PDB entry 4F9B | X-ray diffraction, 2.50 A resolution | chains A and B

[Chain A]
Protein: Cell division cycle 7-related protein kinase
Source organism: Homo sapiens
Notes: EC 2.7.11.1
Reference sequence: O00311 (CDC7_HUMAN); the construct lacks a stretch of the UniProt sequence and is renumbered around it, so the offset changes along the chain: 37-220 = UniProt 37-220; 353-359 = UniProt 221-227; 360-466 = UniProt 360-466; 513-529 = UniProt 467-483; 1 more segments
Amino-acid sequence (361 residues; numbered 36 to 574; 178 numbers in that range are skipped by the numbering (no residue carries them; nothing is unmodelled there); the number before each row is that of its first residue):
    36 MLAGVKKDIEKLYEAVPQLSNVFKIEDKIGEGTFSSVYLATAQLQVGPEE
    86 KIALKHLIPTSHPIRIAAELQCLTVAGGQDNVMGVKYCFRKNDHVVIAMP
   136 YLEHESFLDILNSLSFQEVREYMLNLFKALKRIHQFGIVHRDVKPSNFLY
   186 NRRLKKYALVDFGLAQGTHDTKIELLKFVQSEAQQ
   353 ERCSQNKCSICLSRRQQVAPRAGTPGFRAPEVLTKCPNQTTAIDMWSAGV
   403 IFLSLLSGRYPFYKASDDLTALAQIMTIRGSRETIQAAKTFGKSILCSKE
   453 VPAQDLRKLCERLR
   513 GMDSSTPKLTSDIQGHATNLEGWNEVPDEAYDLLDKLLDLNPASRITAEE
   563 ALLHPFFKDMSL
Disordered / not traced: 36-38, 353-369, 513-533, 573-574
Construct notes: expression tag (36)
UniProt features mapped onto this chain:
  - active site: Asp177 (Proton acceptor)
  - binding site (ATP): Ile64 to Val72, Lys90
Small-molecule neighbours: 0SY (2-(pyridin-4-yl)-1,5,6,7-tetrahydro-4H-pyrrolo[3,2-c]pyridin-4-one): Val72, Ala88, Lys90, Met118, Met134, Pro135, Tyr136, Leu137, His139, Asn182, Leu184, Val195, Asp196

[Chain B]
Protein: Protein DBF4 homolog A
Source organism: Homo sapiens
Reference sequence: Q9UBU7 (DBF4A_HUMAN); numbering as in UniProt (aligned over 210-350)
Amino-acid sequence (144 residues; numbered 207 to 350; the number before each row is that of its first residue):
   207 GPGTRTGRLKKPFVKVEDMSQLYRPFYLQLTNMPFINYSIQKPCSPFDVD
   257 KPSSMQKQTQVKLRIQTDGDKYGGTSIQLQLKEKKKKGYCECCLQKYEDL
   307 ETHLLSEQHRNFAQSNQYQVVDDIVSKLVFDFVEYEKDTPKKKR
Disordered / not traced: 207-213, 255-293, 343-350
Construct notes: expression tag (207-209)
UniProt features mapped onto this chain:
  - zinc finger: Glu289 to Asp337 (DBF4-type)
  - binding site (Zn(2+)): Cys296, Cys299, His309, His315
  - modified residue: Thr273 (Phosphothreonine), Ser312 (Phosphoserine), Thr345 (Phosphothreonine)
Metal / ion sites: Zn2+: Cys296, Cys299, His309, His315

[How chain A and chain B interact]
Pairs across the interface (113; chain A residue first):
  Gln53(A) - Glu340(B)  hydrogen bond
  Asn56(A) - Val339(B)
  Asn56(A) - Glu340(B)
  Asn56(A) - Tyr341(B)  hydrogen bond (backbone-backbone)
  Val57(A) - Phe338(B)  hydrophobic
  Val57(A) - Val339(B)
  Ala77(A) - Phe338(B)  hydrophobic
  Gln78(A) - Phe338(B)
  Gln78(A) - Val339(B)  hydrogen bond (backbone-backbone)
  Gln78(A) - Tyr341(B)
  Leu79(A) - Asp337(B)
  Leu79(A) - Val339(B)
  Gln80(A) - Phe336(B)
  Gln80(A) - Asp337(B)  hydrogen bond (backbone-backbone)
  Gln80(A) - Phe338(B)  hydrogen bond (side chain-backbone)
  Gln80(A) - Val339(B)
  Ile87(A) - Phe338(B)  hydrophobic
  Pro94(A) - His315(B)
  Thr95(A) - Cys296(B)
  Thr95(A) - Glu297(B)  hydrogen bond (backbone-backbone)
  Thr95(A) - Cys298(B)
  Ser96(A) - Cys298(B)  hydrogen bond (backbone-side chain)
  His97(A) - Glu297(B)  hydrogen bond (backbone-side chain)
  Pro98(A) - Cys298(B)
  Pro98(A) - Phe318(B)  hydrophobic
  Pro98(A) - Gln323(B)
  Pro98(A) - Tyr324(B)  hydrophobic
  Pro98(A) - Val327(B)
  Ile101(A) - Val327(B)  hydrophobic
  Ala102(A) - Val326(B)  hydrophobic
  Leu105(A) - Ile330(B)  hydrophobic
  Leu105(A) - Val331(B)  hydrophobic
  Thr109(A) - Leu334(B)
  Lys121(A) - Val335(B)
  Lys121(A) - Asp337(B)  salt bridge
  Lys121(A) - Phe338(B)
  Tyr122(A) - Leu334(B)
  Tyr122(A) - Val335(B)
  Tyr122(A) - Phe336(B)
  Cys123(A) - Val331(B)
  Arg125(A) - Tyr324(B)
  Arg125(A) - Asp328(B)  salt bridge
  Asn127(A) - Ala319(B)
  Asn127(A) - Gln320(B)
  Asn127(A) - Tyr324(B)
  Asp128(A) - His315(B)  salt bridge
  Asp128(A) - Ala319(B)
  Asp128(A) - Tyr324(B)
  Leu143(A) - Pro249(B)  hydrophobic
  Leu146(A) - Pro249(B)  hydrophobic
  Asn147(A) - Lys248(B)
  Leu210(A) - Val326(B)  hydrophobic
  Leu210(A) - Ile330(B)  hydrophobic
  Ala218(A) - Tyr229(B)  hydrogen bond (backbone-side chain)
  Gln220(A) - Tyr229(B)
  Val370(A) - Glu297(B)
  Arg373(A) - Glu297(B)  salt bridge
  Leu385(A) - Phe232(B)
  Lys387(A) - Tyr229(B)  hydrogen bond (backbone-side chain)
  Lys387(A) - Phe232(B)
  Gly410(A) - Pro249(B)
  Arg411(A) - Ile246(B)  hydrogen bond (side chain-backbone)
  Arg411(A) - Gln247(B)
  Arg411(A) - Lys248(B)
  Arg411(A) - Pro249(B)
  Arg411(A) - Cys250(B)  hydrogen bond (side chain-backbone)
  Tyr412(A) - Pro249(B)  hydrogen bond (backbone-backbone)
  Pro413(A) - Ser251(B)
  Phe414(A) - Ser251(B)  hydrogen bond (backbone-side chain)
  Phe414(A) - Pro252(B)
  Phe414(A) - Phe253(B)
  Tyr415(A) - Phe253(B)  hydrophobic
  Lys416(A) - Ser251(B)
  Lys416(A) - Asp254(B)  salt bridge
  Leu421(A) - Val222(B)  hydrophobic
  Leu421(A) - Phe232(B)  hydrophobic
  Leu421(A) - Tyr233(B)
  Leu421(A) - Leu234(B)  hydrophobic
  Thr422(A) - Leu234(B)
  Ala425(A) - Leu234(B)  hydrophobic
  Ala425(A) - Pro240(B)
  Gln426(A) - Pro240(B)
  Gln426(A) - Phe253(B)
  Thr429(A) - Pro240(B)
  Thr429(A) - Ile242(B)
  Thr429(A) - Phe253(B)
  Ile430(A) - Ile242(B)  hydrophobic
  Ile430(A) - Phe253(B)  hydrophobic
  Gly444(A) - Asp224(B)
  Gly444(A) - Met225(B)  hydrogen bond (backbone-backbone)
  Lys445(A) - Glu223(B)
  Lys445(A) - Asp224(B)  salt bridge
  Lys445(A) - Met225(B)
  Lys445(A) - Tyr229(B)
  Ser446(A) - Lys221(B)
  Ser446(A) - Val222(B)
  Ser446(A) - Glu223(B)  hydrogen bond (backbone-backbone)
  Ser446(A) - Met225(B)
  Ile447(A) - Lys221(B)
  Leu448(A) - Val220(B)
  Leu448(A) - Lys221(B)  hydrogen bond (backbone-backbone)
  Cys449(A) - Phe219(B)
  Ser450(A) - Pro218(B)
  Ser450(A) - Phe219(B)  hydrogen bond (side chain-backbone)
  Gln456(A) - Ile242(B)
  Gln456(A) - Tyr244(B)
  Leu461(A) - Tyr244(B)
  Arg464(A) - Tyr244(B)
  Leu465(A) - Asn243(B)
  Leu465(A) - Tyr244(B)  hydrophobic
  Leu465(A) - Lys248(B)
  Leu465(A) - Pro252(B)  hydrophobic
  Arg466(A) - Lys248(B)
Interface residues without a listed pair, chain A (72 interface residues in all): Phe58, Phe69, Glu85, Arg100, Gln106, Val120, Phe124, Thr386, Pro389, Asp419, Leu424, Met428, Lys441, Lys451
Interface residues without a listed pair, chain B (55 interface residues in all): Lys217, Met239, Tyr295, Tyr303, Leu306, His309, Leu310, Glu342

[Summary]
The interface between chain A and chain B involves 72 residues on one side and 55 on the other, with 18
hydrogen bonds and 6 salt bridges. Polar contacts include Lys121(A)-Asp337(B), Arg125(A)-Asp328(B) and
Asp128(A)-His315(B). Chain A binds compound 0SY.
Here chain A is Cell division cycle 7-related protein kinase and chain B is Protein DBF4 homolog A, both from
Homo sapiens. Entry 4F9B (Human CDC7 kinase in complex with DBF4 and PHA767491) was determined by X-ray
diffraction (same publication as 4F99, 4F9A and 4F9C).
